Entry 8HZR (X-ray diffraction, 1.92 A resolution); this record covers chains A and B.

== Chain A (and B) ==
Protein: 3C-like proteinase nsp5
Organism: Severe acute respiratory syndrome coronavirus 2
Notes: EC 3.4.22.69; chain B of this document is another copy of the same molecule, construct and numbering; everything in this record applies to it too
Reference sequence: P0DTC1 (R1A_SARS2); residues 3-298 here correspond to UniProt positions 3266-3561 (UniProt number = residue number + 3263)
Sequence (296 residues; each row starts with the number of its first residue):
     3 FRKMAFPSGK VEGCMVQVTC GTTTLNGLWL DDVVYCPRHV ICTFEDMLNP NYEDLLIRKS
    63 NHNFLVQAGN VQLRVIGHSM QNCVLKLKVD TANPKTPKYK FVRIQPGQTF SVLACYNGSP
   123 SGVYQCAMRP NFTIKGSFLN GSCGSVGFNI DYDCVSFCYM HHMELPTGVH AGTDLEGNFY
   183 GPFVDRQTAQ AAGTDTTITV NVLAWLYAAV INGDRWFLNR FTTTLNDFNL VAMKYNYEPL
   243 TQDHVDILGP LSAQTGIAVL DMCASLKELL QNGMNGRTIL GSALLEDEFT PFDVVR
Disordered / not traced: 3 (chain B: fully traced)
Differences from the reference sequence: engineered mutation Phe-46 (Ser3309 in P0DTC1)
Small-molecule neighbours: Paxlovid, bound form (4WI; (1R,2S,5S)-N-{(1E,2S)-1-imino-3-[(3S)-2-oxopyrrolidin-3-yl]propan-2-yl}-6,6-dimethyl-3-[3-methyl-N-(trifluoroacetyl)-L-valyl]-3-azabicyclo[3.1.0]hexane-2-carboxamide): His-41, Met-49, Tyr-54, Phe-140, Leu-141, Asn-142, Gly-143, Ser-144, Cys-145, His-163, His-164, Met-165, Glu-166, Leu-167, Pro-168, His-172, Asp-187, Arg-188, Gln-189, Thr-190, Gln-192

== Interface between chain A and chain B ==
Residue-residue contacts - 38 pairs, chain A then chain B:
  Arg-4(A) with Tyr-126(B); Gln-127(B), hydrogen bond (side chain-backbone); Lys-137(B), hydrogen bond (side chain-backbone); Ser-139(B), hydrogen bond (backbone-side chain); Glu-290(B), salt bridge
  Met-6(A) with Val-125(B); Tyr-126(B), hydrophobic
  Ala-7(A) with Gly-124(B); Val-125(B), hydrogen bond (backbone-backbone)
  Phe-8(A) with Val-125(B)
  Pro-9(A) with Ser-10(B); Glu-14(B); Pro-122(B); Ser-123(B); Gly-124(B)
  Ser-10(A) with Pro-9(B); Ser-10(B), hydrogen bond (side chain-backbone); Glu-14(B), hydrogen bond (backbone-side chain)
  Gly-11(A) with Gly-11(B); Glu-14(B), hydrogen bond (backbone-side chain)
  Glu-14(A) with Pro-9(B); Ser-10(B), hydrogen bond (side chain-backbone); Gly-11(B), hydrogen bond (side chain-backbone)
  Pro-122(A) with Pro-9(B), hydrophobic
  Ser-123(A) with Pro-9(B)
  Gly-124(A) with Met-6(B); Ala-7(B)
  Val-125(A) with Met-6(B); Ala-7(B), hydrogen bond (backbone-backbone); Phe-8(B); Val-125(B), hydrophobic
  Tyr-126(A) with Arg-4(B); Met-6(B), hydrophobic
  Gln-127(A) with Arg-4(B), hydrogen bond (backbone-side chain)
  Lys-137(A) with Arg-4(B), hydrogen bond (backbone-side chain)
  Ser-139(A) with Phe-3(B); Arg-4(B), hydrogen bond (side chain-backbone)
  Glu-290(A) with Arg-4(B), salt bridge
Interface residues without a listed pair, chain A (24 interface residues in all): Lys-5, Lys-12, Leu-115, Ala-116, Cys-128, Gly-138, Ala-285
Interface residues without a listed pair, chain B (24 interface residues in all): Lys-5, Leu-115, Ala-116, Cys-128, Gly-138, Leu-286

== In short ==
Chain A and chain B each contribute 24 residues to their interface, with 13 hydrogen bonds and 2 salt bridges.
Polar contacts include Arg-4(A)/Glu-290(B), Arg-4(A)/Gln-127(B) and Arg-4(A)/Lys-137(B). Chain A binds
Paxlovid, bound form.
Both chains are 3C-like proteinase nsp5 (Severe acute respiratory syndrome coronavirus 2). Entry 8HZR (Crystal
structure of SARS-Cov-2 main protease S46F mutant in complex with PF07321332) was determined by X-ray
diffraction (same publication as 8HVK, 8HVL, 8HVM, 8HVN and 8HVO).
